5LWY - chains H and L of the 3 polymer chains in the assembly; structure by X-ray diffraction, 2.40 A resolution.

# Chain H
Protein: V region heavy chain
From: Mus musculus
Chain sequence (119 residues; each row starts with the number of its first residue):
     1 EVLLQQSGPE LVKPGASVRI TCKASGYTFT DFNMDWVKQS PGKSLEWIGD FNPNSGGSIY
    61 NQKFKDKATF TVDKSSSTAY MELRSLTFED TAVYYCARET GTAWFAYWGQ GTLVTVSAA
Disulfide bonds: Cys-22/Cys-96

# Chain L
Protein: V region light chain
From: Mus musculus
Chain sequence (107 residues; numbered 1 to 107; the number before each row is that of its first residue):
     1 DIQMTQSPAS LSASVGETVT ITCRASGNIH NFLAWYQQKQ GKSPQVLVYN AKTLADGVPS
    61 RFSGSGSGTQ YSLKINSLQP EDFGSYYCQQ FWSTPYTFGG GTKLEIN

# Chain H / chain L interface
Contacting residue pairs (31):
  Val-37(H) / Phe-98(L)  hydrophobic
  Gln-39(H) / Gln-38(L)  hydrogen bond
  Gln-39(H) / Tyr-87(L)  hydrogen bond
  Lys-43(H) / Tyr-87(L)
  Ser-44(H) / Tyr-87(L)
  Ser-44(H) / Gly-99(L)  hydrogen bond (side chain-backbone)
  Ser-44(H) / Gly-100(L)
  Leu-45(H) / Tyr-87(L)  hydrophobic
  Leu-45(H) / Phe-98(L)
  Trp-47(H) / Pro-95(L)  hydrophobic
  Trp-47(H) / Tyr-96(L)
  Asn-61(H) / Pro-95(L)
  Tyr-95(H) / Gln-38(L)  hydrogen bond
  Tyr-95(H) / Lys-42(L)
  Tyr-95(H) / Ser-43(L)
  Thr-102(H) / Phe-32(L)
  Thr-102(H) / Phe-91(L)
  Ala-103(H) / Gln-89(L)  hydrogen bond (backbone-side chain)
  Ala-103(H) / Phe-91(L)
  Ala-103(H) / Tyr-96(L)  hydrophobic
  Trp-104(H) / Tyr-36(L)
  Trp-104(H) / Tyr-49(L)  hydrophobic
  Trp-104(H) / Phe-91(L)  hydrophobic
  Phe-105(H) / Tyr-36(L)  hydrogen bond (backbone-side chain)
  Phe-105(H) / Val-46(L)
  Phe-105(H) / Gln-89(L)
  Ala-106(H) / Val-46(L)  hydrophobic
  Trp-108(H) / Tyr-36(L)
  Trp-108(H) / Ser-43(L)
  Trp-108(H) / Pro-44(L)
  Gly-109(H) / Ser-43(L)  hydrogen bond (backbone-side chain)
Other interface residues (no listed pair), chain H (19 interface residues in all): Asp-35, Glu-46, Asp-50, Gln-110
Other interface residues (no listed pair), chain L (19 interface residues in all): Ala-34, Asn-50, Gly-101

# Summary
Chain H and chain L each contribute 19 residues to their interface; the contacts include 7 hydrogen bonds.
Among the polar pairs are Gln-39(H)/Gln-38(L), Gln-39(H)/Tyr-87(L) and Ser-44(H)/Gly-99(L).
Here chain H is V region heavy chain and chain L is V region light chain, both from Mus musculus. Entry 5LWY
(Revised crystal structure of the human adiponectin receptor 2 in complex with a C18 free fatty ...) was
determined by X-ray diffraction (same publication as 5LX9, 5LXA and 5LXG).
